PDB entry 2JIV | X-ray diffraction, 3.50 A resolution | chain A

# Chain A
Molecule: Epidermal growth factor receptor
Organism: Homo sapiens
Notes: EC 2.7.1.112, 2.7.10.1; fragment: kinase domain, residues 695-1022
Reference sequence: P00533 (EGFR_HUMAN); residues 695-1022 here = UniProt positions 695-1022
Sequence (328 residues; row label = number of the first residue in the row):
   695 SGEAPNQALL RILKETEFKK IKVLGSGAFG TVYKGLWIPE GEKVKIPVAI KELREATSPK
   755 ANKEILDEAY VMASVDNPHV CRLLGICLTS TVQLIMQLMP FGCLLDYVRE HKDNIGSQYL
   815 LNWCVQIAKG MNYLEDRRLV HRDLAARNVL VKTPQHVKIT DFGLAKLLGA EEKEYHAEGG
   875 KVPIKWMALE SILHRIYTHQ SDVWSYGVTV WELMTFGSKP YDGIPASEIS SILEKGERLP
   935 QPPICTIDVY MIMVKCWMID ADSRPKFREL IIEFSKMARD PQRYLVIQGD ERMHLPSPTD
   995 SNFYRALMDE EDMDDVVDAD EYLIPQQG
Disordered / not traced: 695-699, 754, 861-874, 985-1022
Covalently attached groups: Neratinib (HKI-272), bound form (HKI) linked to Cys797
Construct notes: engineered mutation Met790 (Thr in P00533)
Ligand contacts: Neratinib (HKI-272), bound form (HKI; N-(4-{[3-chloro-4-(pyridin-2-ylmethoxy)phenyl]amino}-3-cyano-7-ethoxyquinolin-6-yl)-4-(dimethylamino)butanamide): Leu718, Gly719, Ser720, Val726, Ala743, Ile744, Lys745, Met766, Cys775, Leu777, Leu788, Ile789, Met790, Gln791, Leu792, Met793, Pro794, Phe795, Gly796, Arg841, Leu844, Thr854, Asp855, Phe856, Leu858
Curated features (UniProtKB/Swiss-Prot):
  - active site: Asp837 (Proton acceptor)
  - binding site (ATP): Leu718 to Val726, Lys745, Asp855
  - site: Tyr1016 (Important for interaction with PIK3C2B)
  - modified residue: Ser695 (Phosphoserine), Lys745 (N6-(2-hydroxyisobutyryl)lysine), Tyr869 (Phosphotyrosine), Ser991 (Phosphoserine), Ser995 (Phosphoserine), Tyr998 (Phosphotyrosine), Tyr1016 (Phosphotyrosine)
  - cross-link (Glycyl lysine isopeptide (Lys-Gly)): Lys716 (interchain with G-Cter in ubiquitin), Lys737 (interchain with G-Cter in ubiquitin), Lys754 (interchain with G-Cter in ubiquitin), Lys757 (interchain with G-Cter in ubiquitin), Lys867 (interchain with G-Cter in ubiquitin), Lys929 (interchain with G-Cter in ubiquitin), Lys960 (interchain with G-Cter in ubiquitin), Lys970 (interchain with G-Cter in ubiquitin)
  - natural variant: Glu709 (E709A: Found in a lung cancer sample; E709G: Found in a lung cancer sample; E709K: Found in a lung cancer sample), Gly719 (G719A: Found in a lung cancer sample; G719C: Found in a lung cancer sample; G719D: Found in a lung cancer sample; G719S: Found in a lung cancer sample), Gly724 (G724S: Found in a lung cancer sample), Glu734 (E734K: Found in a lung cancer sample), Glu746 to Ser752 (sequence variant, change not given here; Found in a lung cancer sample), Glu746 to Thr751 (sequence variant, change not given here; Found in a lung cancer sample), Glu746 to Ala750 (deletion: Found in a lung cancer sample), Glu746 (deletion: Found in a lung cancer sample), Leu747 to Thr751 (deletion: Found in a lung cancer sample), Leu747 to Glu749 (deletion: Found in a lung cancer sample), Leu747 (L747F: Found in a lung cancer sample), Arg748 (R748P: Found in a lung cancer sample), 12 further natural variant entries in UniProt
  - mutagenesis: Pro699 (P699A: Reduced phosphorylation), Asn700 (N700A: Abolishes phosphorylation), Leu704 (L704A: Abolishes phosphorylation), Arg705 (R705A: Abolishes phosphorylation), Ile706 (I706A: Abolishes phosphorylation), Lys745 (K745A/M: Abolishes kinase activity), Asp974 (D974A: Strongly reduced phosphorylation), Arg977 (R977A: Reduced phosphorylation), Glu1005 to Asp1006 (Constitutively activated kinase), Tyr1016 (Y1016F: 50% decrease in interaction with PIK3C2B. 65% decrease in interaction with PIK3C2B; when associated with F-1197. Abolishes interaction with PIK3C2B; when associated with F-1197 and F-1092)
From the paper describing this entry:
  - binding site for Neratinib (HKI-272), bound form: Met766, Met790, Cys797, Phe856
  - mutagenesis - T790M (Kd = 4.6 nM), L858R (Kd = 2.4 nM): increased binding to gefitinib
  - mutagenesis - T790M/L858R (Kd = 10.9 nM): decreased binding to gefitinib
  - mutagenesis - T790M (5-fold), L858R: increased catalytic activity
  - mutagenesis - T790M: unchanged binding to ATP
  - mutagenesis - T790M/L858R (Km[ATP] = 8.4 uM): increased binding to ATP
  - mutagenesis - L858R (Km[ATP] = 148 uM): decreased binding to ATP
  - mutagenesis - T790M/L858R: decreased catalytic activity

# Overview
Covalently linked Neratinib (HKI-272), bound form: at Cys797. Curated annotation (UniProt) lists active-site
residue Asp837, 11 ATP-binding residues and 11 mutagenesis sites. From the paper: a binding site for Neratinib
(HKI-272), bound form at Met766, Met790 and Cys797 among others; T790M and L858R increase binding to
gefitinib.
Chain A is Epidermal growth factor receptor (Homo sapiens); the structure, Crystal structure of EGFR kinase
domain T790M mutation in compex with HKI-272, was determined by X-ray diffraction, deposited together with
2JIT and 2JIU.
